8FB2 - chain A; structure by X-ray diffraction, 2.30 A resolution.

# Chain A
Name: Nuclear receptor ROR-gamma
Source organism: Homo sapiens
Reference sequence: P51449 (RORG_HUMAN); residues 259-517 here = UniProt positions 259-517
Chain sequence (262 residues; each row starts with the number of its first residue):
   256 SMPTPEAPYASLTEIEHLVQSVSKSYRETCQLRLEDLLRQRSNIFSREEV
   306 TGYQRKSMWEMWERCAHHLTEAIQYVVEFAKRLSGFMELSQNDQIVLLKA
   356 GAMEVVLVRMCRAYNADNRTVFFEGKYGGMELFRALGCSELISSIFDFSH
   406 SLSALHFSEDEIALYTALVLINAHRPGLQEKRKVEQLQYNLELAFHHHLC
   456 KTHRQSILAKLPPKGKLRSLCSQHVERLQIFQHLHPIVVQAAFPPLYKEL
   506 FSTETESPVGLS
Disordered / not traced: 256-258, 508-517
Sequence notes: expression tag (256-258); engineered mutation Ser278 (Cys in P51449), Ser345 (Cys in P51449)
Ligand contacts:
  - XNX (4-[1-(2,6-dichlorobenzoyl)-4-fluoro-1H-indazol-3-yl]benzoic acid): Trp317, Ala321, Leu324, Thr325, Ile328, Gln329, Leu353, Lys354, Ala357, Met358, Val480, Leu483, Gln484, Gln487, Gln495, Ala496, Ala497, Phe498, Pro499, Leu501, Tyr502, Leu505, Phe506
  - XO5 ((1R,15S)-16-(cyclopropylacetyl)-5-fluoro-20-methyl-9lambda~6~-thia-1,8,16-triazatricyclo[13.3.1.1~3,7~]icosa-3(20),4,6-triene-9,9-dione): Cys320, His323, Leu324, Met365, Ala368, Tyr369, Val376, Phe377, Phe378, Phe388, Leu391, Cys393, Leu396, Ile397, Ile400, Phe401, Ser404, His479, Arg482, Leu483, Phe486
UniProt features mapped onto this chain:
  - motif: Leu501 to Phe506 (AF-2)
  - mutagenesis: Ala327 (A327F: Completely abolishes transcriptional activity), Phe378 (F378Q: Completely abolishes transcriptional activity), Ile397 (I397N: Nearly abolishes transcriptional activity)
Reported in the primary citation:
  - binding site for XO5: Phe377, His479
  - conformationally variable residues (side-chain flip): His323
  - binding site for XO5: Phe378, Phe388 (proposed by the authors, not directly observed)

# In short
Bound to chain A: compound XO5 and compound XNX. From UniProt: 3 mutagenesis sites. The paper reports a
binding site for XO5 at Phe377, His479 and Phe378 among others; conformational variability at His323.
Chain A is Nuclear receptor ROR-gamma (Homo sapiens); the structure, Human retenoid-related orphan
receptor-gamma (RORC2) ligand-binding domain in complex with compound 8 andindazole acid bound in ..., was
determined by X-ray diffraction, deposited together with 8FAV and 8FB1.
